9R3I - chains C and D of the 4 polymer chains in the assembly; structure by X-ray diffraction, 2.58 A resolution.

# Chain C (and D)
Name: Isoform L-type of Pyruvate kinase PKLR
Organism: Homo sapiens
Notes: EC 2.7.1.40; chain D of this document is another copy of the same molecule, construct and numbering; everything in this record applies to it too
UniProt: P30613 (KPYR_HUMAN), isoform P30613-2; aligned to UniProt positions 1-543 over residues 1-543
Sequence (447 residues; row label = number of the first residue in the row; note: 98 numbers in that range are skipped by the numbering (no residue carries them; nothing is unmodelled there); numbers below 1 keep their minus sign (Gly-1 is residue -1)):
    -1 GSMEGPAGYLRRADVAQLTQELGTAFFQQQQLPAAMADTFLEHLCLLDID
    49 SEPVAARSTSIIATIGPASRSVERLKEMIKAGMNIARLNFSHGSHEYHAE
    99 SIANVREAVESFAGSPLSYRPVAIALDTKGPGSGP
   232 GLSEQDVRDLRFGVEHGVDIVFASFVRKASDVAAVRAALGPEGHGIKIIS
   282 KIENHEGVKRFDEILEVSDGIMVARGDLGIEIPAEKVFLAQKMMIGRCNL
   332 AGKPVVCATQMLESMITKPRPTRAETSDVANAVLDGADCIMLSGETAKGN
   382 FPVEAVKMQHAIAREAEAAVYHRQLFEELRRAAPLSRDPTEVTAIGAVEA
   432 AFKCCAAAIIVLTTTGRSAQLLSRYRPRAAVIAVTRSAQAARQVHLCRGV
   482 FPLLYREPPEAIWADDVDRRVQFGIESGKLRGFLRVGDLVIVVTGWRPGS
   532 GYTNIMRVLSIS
Disordered / not traced: -1 to 15 (chain D: -1 to 19)
Differences from the reference sequence: expression tag (-1 to 0); conflict Asp12 (Ser in P30613); linker (130-132)
Small-molecule neighbours:
  - dehsuwflxftdph-uhfffaoysa-n (A1JB2; 4-[4-[[7-(dimethylamino)-2,1,3-benzoxadiazol-4-yl]sulfonyl]piperazin-1-yl]sulfonyl-5-pyridin-3-yl-benzene-1,2-diol): Phe38, Leu39, Leu42, Leu365, Ala400, Val401, Tyr402, Gln405, Leu406, Glu409
  - 1,6-di-O-phosphono-beta-D-fructofuranose (FBP): Leu443, Thr444, Thr445, Thr446, Gly447, Arg448, Ser449, Trp494, Arg501, Thr525, Gly526, Trp527, Arg528, Pro529, Gly530, Ser531, Gly532, Tyr533, Thr534

# Chain C / chain D interface
Residue-residue contacts (60; chain C residue first):
  Asp36(C) - Arg412(D)
  Arg404(C) - Arg412(D)
  Glu408(C) - Glu408(D)
  Arg411(C) - Arg411(D)
  Arg411(C) - Glu430(D)  salt bridge
  Arg412(C) - Asp36(D)
  Arg412(C) - Arg404(D)
  Ala414(C) - Lys434(D)
  Pro415(C) - Lys434(D)  hydrogen bond (backbone-side chain)
  Leu416(C) - Phe433(D)
  Leu416(C) - Lys434(D)
  Leu416(C) - Cys436(D)  hydrophobic
  Ser417(C) - Lys434(D)  hydrogen bond (backbone-backbone)
  Ser417(C) - Cys435(D)
  Arg418(C) - Gly518(D)  hydrogen bond (side chain-backbone)
  Arg418(C) - Leu520(D)
  Pro420(C) - Val539(D)  hydrophobic
  Glu422(C) - Lys434(D)  salt bridge
  Val423(C) - Ala431(D)
  Val423(C) - Lys434(D)
  Val423(C) - Cys435(D)  hydrophobic
  Val423(C) - Val539(D)  hydrophobic
  Thr424(C) - Val539(D)
  Ile426(C) - Glu430(D)
  Ile426(C) - Lys434(D)
  Gly427(C) - Gly427(D)
  Glu430(C) - Arg411(D)  salt bridge
  Glu430(C) - Ile426(D)
  Glu430(C) - Glu430(D)
  Ala431(C) - Val423(D)
  Phe433(C) - Leu416(D)
  Lys434(C) - Ala414(D)
  Lys434(C) - Pro415(D)  hydrogen bond (side chain-backbone)
  Lys434(C) - Leu416(D)
  Lys434(C) - Ser417(D)  hydrogen bond (backbone-backbone)
  Lys434(C) - Ile426(D)
  Lys434(C) - Tyr456(D)  hydrogen bond
  Cys435(C) - Ser417(D)
  Cys435(C) - Arg418(D)  hydrogen bond (backbone-side chain)
  Cys435(C) - Val423(D)  hydrophobic
  Cys436(C) - Leu416(D)  hydrophobic
  Cys436(C) - Arg418(D)  hydrogen bond (backbone-side chain)
  Tyr456(C) - Lys434(D)  hydrogen bond
  Gly518(C) - Arg418(D)  hydrogen bond (backbone-side chain)
  Asp519(C) - Arg418(D)  salt bridge
  Leu520(C) - Arg418(D)
  Asn535(C) - Met537(D)
  Asn535(C) - Arg538(D)
  Asn535(C) - Val539(D)  hydrogen bond (backbone-backbone)
  Ile536(C) - Met537(D)
  Met537(C) - Thr424(D)
  Met537(C) - Gly427(D)
  Met537(C) - Asn535(D)
  Met537(C) - Ile536(D)
  Met537(C) - Met537(D)  hydrogen bond (backbone-backbone)
  Arg538(C) - Asn535(D)
  Val539(C) - Pro420(D)  hydrophobic
  Val539(C) - Val423(D)  hydrophobic
  Val539(C) - Thr424(D)
  Val539(C) - Asn535(D)  hydrogen bond (backbone-backbone)
Other interface residues (no listed pair), chain C (33 interface residues in all): Ala437, Ile522
Other interface residues (no listed pair), chain D (32 interface residues in all): Glu422, Asp519, Ile522

# Overview
Chain C and chain D form an interface of 33 and 32 residues respectively; the contacts include 13 hydrogen
bonds and 4 salt bridges. Polar pairs include Arg411(C)-Glu430(D), Glu422(C)-Lys434(D) and
Asp519(C)-Arg418(D). Ligands of chain C: dehsuwflxftdph-uhfffaoysa-n and
1,6-di-O-phosphono-beta-D-fructofuranose.
Both chains are Isoform L-type of Pyruvate kinase PKLR (Homo sapiens). Entry 9R3I (Structure of liver pyruvate
kinase in complex with fluorescent probe 4c) was determined by X-ray diffraction, deposited together with
9R3H, 9R3L, 9R3M and 9R3O.
